Entry 9FA9 (electron microscopy, 2.75 A resolution); this record covers chains A and C of the 4 polymer chains in the assembly.

[Chain A]
Protein: Capsid protein VP1
Source organism: Human coxsackievirus A9 (strain Griggs)
UniProtKB: P21404 (POLG_CXA9); residues 1-283 here correspond to UniProt positions 569-851 (UniProt number = residue number + 568)
Amino-acid sequence (283 residues; row label = number of the first residue in the row):
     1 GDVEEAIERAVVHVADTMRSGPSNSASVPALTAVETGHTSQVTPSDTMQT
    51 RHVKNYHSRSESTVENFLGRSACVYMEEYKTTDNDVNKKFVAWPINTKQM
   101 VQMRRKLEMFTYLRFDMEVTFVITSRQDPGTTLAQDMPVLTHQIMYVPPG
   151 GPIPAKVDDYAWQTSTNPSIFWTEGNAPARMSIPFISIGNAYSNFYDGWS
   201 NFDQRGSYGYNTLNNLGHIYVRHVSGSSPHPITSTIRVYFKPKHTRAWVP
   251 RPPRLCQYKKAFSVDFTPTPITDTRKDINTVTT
Not modelled in the structure: 7-10, 283
Sequence notes: variant V11 (Arg579 in P21404), V12 (Cys580 in P21404), H13 (Thr581 in P21404), S20 (Thr588 in P21404), N84 (Lys652 in P21404), D85 (His653 in P21404), H142 (Arg710 in P21404)
Ligand contacts: A1IBS (N-[(2-fluorophenyl)methyl]-4-[(4-methylpiperazin-1-yl)methyl]aniline): I95, T97, F115, M117, V119, Y146, I183, I186, Y192, L216, I219, F240

[Chain C]
Protein: Capsid protein VP3
Source organism: Human coxsackievirus A9 (strain Griggs)
UniProtKB: P21404 (POLG_CXA9); residues 1-238 here correspond to UniProt positions 331-568 (UniProt number = residue number + 330)
Amino-acid sequence (238 residues; row label = number of the first residue in the row):
     1 GLPTMNTPGSTQFLTSDDFQSPCALPQFDVTPSMNIPGEVKNLMEIAEVD
    51 SVVPVNNVQDTTDQMEMFRIPVTINAPLQQQVFGLRLQPGLDSVFKHTLL
   101 GEILNYYAHWSGSMKLTFVFCGSAMATGKFLIAYSPPGANPPKTRKDAML
   151 GTHIIWDIGLQSSCVLCVPWISQTHYRLVQQDEYTSAGYVTCWYQTGMIV
   201 PPGTPNSSSIMCFASACNDFSVRMLRDTPFISQDNKLQ
Not modelled in the structure: 1, 238
UniProt features mapped onto this chain:
  - region: K236 to Q238 (Amphipathic alpha-helix)

[Chain A / chain C interface]
Contacting residue pairs - 144 pairs, chain A then chain C:
  A15(A) - N218(C)
  A15(A) - D219(C)
  A30(A) - I154(C)  hydrophobic
  A30(A) - C164(C)
  A30(A) - V165(C)  hydrogen bond (backbone-backbone)
  L31(A) - S163(C)
  T32(A) - Q161(C)
  T32(A) - S162(C)
  T32(A) - S163(C)  hydrogen bond (backbone-backbone)
  T32(A) - V165(C)
  V34(A) - T117(C)
  V34(A) - V119(C)  hydrophobic
  V34(A) - S163(C)  hydrogen bond (backbone-side chain)
  E35(A) - S162(C)  hydrogen bond
  T39(A) - E48(C)
  T39(A) - D50(C)  hydrogen bond
  S40(A) - K115(C)  hydrogen bond (backbone-side chain)
  S40(A) - V165(C)
  V42(A) - K115(C)
  V42(A) - V165(C)  hydrophobic
  V42(A) - C217(C)
  T43(A) - C167(C)
  P44(A) - C167(C)
  M48(A) - P169(C)  hydrophobic
  H57(A) - S111(C)
  H57(A) - H175(C)
  H57(A) - Y176(C)
  R59(A) - N42(C)
  R59(A) - M44(C)
  R59(A) - E48(C)  salt bridge
  R59(A) - C217(C)
  R59(A) - N218(C)  hydrogen bond (side chain-backbone)
  R59(A) - F220(C)  hydrogen bond (side chain-backbone)
  E61(A) - Y107(C)  hydrogen bond (backbone-side chain)
  E61(A) - R223(C)
  E61(A) - M224(C)  hydrogen bond (side chain-backbone)
  E61(A) - L225(C)  hydrogen bond (side chain-backbone)
  S62(A) - N42(C)  hydrogen bond
  S62(A) - L43(C)  hydrogen bond (backbone-backbone)
  S62(A) - M44(C)
  S62(A) - Y107(C)
  T63(A) - K41(C)
  T63(A) - N42(C)
  V64(A) - V40(C)
  V64(A) - K41(C)
  V64(A) - L43(C)  hydrophobic
  F67(A) - L43(C)  hydrophobic
  F67(A) - L225(C)  hydrophobic
  R70(A) - S16(C)
  R70(A) - L225(C)
  S71(A) - T15(C)  hydrogen bond (backbone-backbone)
  Y75(A) - K236(C)
  M76(A) - K236(C)  hydrogen bond (backbone-side chain)
  E77(A) - K236(C)  salt bridge
  K98(A) - L237(C)
  Q99(A) - L237(C)
  M100(A) - Q233(C)
  V101(A) - I231(C)  hydrophobic
  V101(A) - Q233(C)  hydrogen bond (backbone-side chain)
  Q102(A) - D227(C)
  R104(A) - L237(C)
  R105(A) - E102(C)  salt bridge
  R105(A) - Y106(C)
  R105(A) - F230(C)
  R105(A) - I231(C)
  M109(A) - I103(C)  hydrophobic
  F110(A) - V40(C)  hydrophobic
  R114(A) - T31(C)  hydrogen bond (side chain-backbone)
  R114(A) - P32(C)
  E118(A) - F19(C)
  E118(A) - S21(C)  hydrogen bond
  T120(A) - F13(C)
  A177(A) - T11(C)
  R180(A) - F13(C)
  R180(A) - D17(C)  salt bridge
  R180(A) - S21(C)
  M181(A) - S21(C)
  M181(A) - P22(C)
  M181(A) - A24(C)  hydrophobic
  S182(A) - S21(C)  hydrogen bond
  S182(A) - P22(C)  hydrogen bond (backbone-backbone)
  S182(A) - C23(C)
  S182(A) - A24(C)  hydrogen bond (backbone-backbone)
  I183(A) - L25(C)  hydrophobic
  P184(A) - C23(C)
  P184(A) - L25(C)
  P184(A) - F28(C)  hydrophobic
  F185(A) - F28(C)
  F185(A) - V30(C)
  I186(A) - L25(C)  hydrophobic
  I186(A) - F28(C)  hydrophobic
  S187(A) - T31(C)  hydrogen bond (backbone-side chain)
  I188(A) - T31(C)
  G189(A) - T31(C)
  N190(A) - T31(C)
  N190(A) - P32(C)  hydrogen bond (side chain-backbone)
  N190(A) - M34(C)
  K241(A) - D17(C)
  K241(A) - D18(C)  salt bridge
  R246(A) - S33(C)
  R246(A) - E39(C)  salt bridge
  A247(A) - E39(C)
  A247(A) - V40(C)  hydrogen bond (backbone-backbone)
  W248(A) - I36(C)  hydrogen bond (side chain-backbone)
  W248(A) - P37(C)
  W248(A) - G38(C)
  W248(A) - E39(C)
  V249(A) - P37(C)
  V249(A) - G38(C)  hydrogen bond (backbone-backbone)
  P250(A) - I46(C)  hydrophobic
  P253(A) - E102(C)
  L255(A) - H97(C)
  Q257(A) - F230(C)  hydrogen bond (side chain-backbone)
  Q257(A) - I231(C)
  Q257(A) - S232(C)  hydrogen bond (side chain-backbone)
  A261(A) - L237(C)
  P270(A) - Q64(C)
  I271(A) - Q64(C)  hydrogen bond (backbone-side chain)
  I271(A) - H97(C)
  T272(A) - N57(C)
  T272(A) - S93(C)  hydrogen bond (side chain-backbone)
  T272(A) - H97(C)
  D273(A) - N57(C)
  D273(A) - S93(C)
  D273(A) - K96(C)  salt bridge
  T274(A) - Q59(C)
  R275(A) - V55(C)  hydrogen bond (side chain-backbone)
  R275(A) - N57(C)  hydrogen bond (backbone-backbone)
  R275(A) - V58(C)
  R275(A) - Q59(C)  hydrogen bond (backbone-backbone)
  R275(A) - G84(C)  hydrogen bond (side chain-backbone)
  K276(A) - V58(C)
  K276(A) - Q59(C)
  I278(A) - N56(C)
  I278(A) - V82(C)
  I278(A) - F83(C)  hydrophobic
  I278(A) - G84(C)  hydrogen bond (backbone-backbone)
  N279(A) - Q81(C)
  N279(A) - F83(C)
  N279(A) - G84(C)
  V281(A) - L85(C)
  V281(A) - R86(C)
  V281(A) - P141(C)  hydrophobic
  V281(A) - Y189(C)  hydrophobic
Interface residues without a listed pair, chain A (87 interface residues in all): V14, A33, T47, N55, N66, K106, V122, P168, P178, A191, Y239, K243, R254, C256, Y258, K259, K260, D277, T280
Interface residues without a listed pair, chain C (93 interface residues in all): V49, P54, M67, F68, I70, V94, L99, S113, W156, D157, S215, S221, V222, T228

[Overview]
87 residues of chain A face 93 of chain C across their interface; the contacts include 35 hydrogen bonds and 7
salt bridges. Among the polar pairs are R59(A)-E48(C), E77(A)-K236(C) and R105(A)-E102(C). Chain A binds
compound A1IBS.
Here chain A is Capsid protein VP1 and chain C is Capsid protein VP3, both from Human coxsackievirus A9
(strain Griggs). Entry 9FA9 (Coxsackievirus A9 bound with compound 16 (CL298)) was determined by electron
microscopy, deposited together with 8S7J, 9EXI, 9FCZ, 9FGN, 9FO2, 9FO5 and 9FP5.
